PDB entry 2I3Q | X-ray diffraction, 2.30 A resolution | chains A and B of the 4 polymer chains in the assembly

Chain A:
Molecule: DNA endonuclease I-CreI
From: Chlamydomonas reinhardtii
Notes: EC 3.1.-.-
UniProt: P05725 (DNE1_CHLRE); residue numbers follow UniProt; this construct covers 1-153
Sequence (153 residues; row label = number of the first residue in the row):
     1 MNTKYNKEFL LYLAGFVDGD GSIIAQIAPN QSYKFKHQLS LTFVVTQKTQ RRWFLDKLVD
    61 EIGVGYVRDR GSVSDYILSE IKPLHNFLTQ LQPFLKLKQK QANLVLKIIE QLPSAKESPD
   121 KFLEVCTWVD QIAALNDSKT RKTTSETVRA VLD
Not modelled in the structure: 1
Sequence notes: engineered mutation Ala28 (Lys in P05725), Thr42 (Ala in P05725), Val44 (Gln in P05725), Glu110 (Trp in P05725), Gln111 (Arg in P05725)
Swiss-Prot annotation at these positions:
  - region (Interaction with DNA): Gln26, Ile27, Pro29 to Gln38, Arg68 to Arg70, Ser138 to Thr143
  - binding site (Mg(2+)): Gly19, Asp20
  - mutagenesis: Asp20 (D20A/L/N: Loss of catalytic activity. Reduced affinity for DNA), Gln26 (Q26A/C: Alters the specificity of the endonuclease), Tyr33 (Y33C/H/R: Alters the specificity of the endonuclease), Gln47 (Q47A/E/M: Loss of catalytic activity; Q47N: Strongly reduced affinity for DNA. No effect on catalytic activity), Arg68 (R68A: Loss of activity), Lys98 (K98A: Strongly reduced affinity for DNA. Increased catalytic activity; K98R: Strongly reduced affinity for DNA. No effect on catalytic activity), Ser138 (S138A: Reduced affinity for DNA. No effect on catalytic activity. Reduced cleavage; when associated with M-139), Lys139 (K139M: Reduced affinity for DNA. No effect on catalytic activity. Reduced cleavage; when associated with A-138), Lys142 (K142G: Reduced affinity for DNA. No effect on catalytic activity. Reduced cleavage; when associated with G-143), Thr143 (T143G: Reduced affinity for DNA. No effect on catalytic activity. Reduced cleavage; when associated with G-142)
Metal / ion sites: Ca2+ site 1: Gly19 (shared with Asp320(B) of chain B; 1 residue of chain C; 1 residue of chain D); Ca2+ site 2: Asp20 (shared with Gly319(B) of chain B; 1 residue of chain C; 1 residue of chain D)
From the paper describing this entry:
  - contacts within the chain: Ile24-Val44 (hydrophobic contact), Thr42-Val44 (hydrophobic contact)
  - mutagenesis - Q44V (2.7-fold): increased catalytic activity on A:T +/-4 site
  - mutagenesis - N30A, N30G, Q38A, Q38G, Q44V, R68K: decreased catalytic activity on wild-type target site
  - mutagenesis - Y33R/Q44V (>1440-fold): increased catalytic activity on A:T +/-4 and G:C +/-10
  - mutagenesis - R68A: abolished catalytic activity on wild-type target site (citing earlier work)
  - mutagenesis - N30A/Q38R: increased catalytic activity on G:C +/-9 site
  - mutagenesis - Q38R: unchanged catalytic activity on G:C +/-9 site
  - mutagenesis - N30R/S32G/Q38Y: increased catalytic activity on C:G +/-9 site
  - mutagenesis - N30G/S32Q/Q38K, N30S/Q38R: increased catalytic activity on G:C +/-9 target site
  - mutagenesis - Q26C/T42E/Y66R (2.9-fold): increased catalytic activity

Chain B:
Molecule: DNA endonuclease I-CreI
From: Chlamydomonas reinhardtii
Notes: EC 3.1.-.-
UniProt: P05725 (DNE1_CHLRE); residues 301-453 here correspond to UniProt positions 1-153 (UniProt number = residue number - 300)
Sequence (153 residues; row label = number of the first residue in the row):
   301 MNTKYNKEFL LYLAGFVDGD GSIIAQIAPN QSYKFKHQLS LTFVVTQKTQ RRWFLDKLVD
   361 EIGVGYVRDR GSVSDYILSE IKPLHNFLTQ LQPFLKLKQK QANLVLKIIE QLPSAKESPD
   421 KFLEVCTWVD QIAALNDSKT RKTTSETVRA VLD
Not modelled in the structure: 301
Sequence notes: engineered mutation Ala328 (Lys28 in P05725), Thr342 (Ala42 in P05725), Val344 (Gln44 in P05725), Glu410 (Trp110 in P05725), Gln411 (Arg111 in P05725)
Swiss-Prot annotation at these positions:
  - region (Interaction with DNA): Gln326, Ile327, Pro329 to Gln338, Arg368 to Arg370, Ser438 to Thr443
  - binding site (Mg(2+)): Gly319, Asp320
Metal / ion sites: Ca2+ site 1: Gly319 (shared with Asp20(A) of chain A; 1 residue of chain C; 1 residue of chain D); Ca2+ site 2: Asp320 (shared with Gly19(A) of chain A; 1 residue of chain C; 1 residue of chain D)

How chain A and chain B interact:
Pairs across the interface - 45 pairs, chain A then chain B:
  Lys7(A) - Glu308(B)  salt bridge
  Leu11(A) - Glu308(B)
  Leu11(A) - Leu311(B)  hydrophobic
  Leu11(A) - Tyr312(B)
  Tyr12(A) - Leu311(B)
  Tyr12(A) - Ala314(B)
  Tyr12(A) - Gly315(B)
  Tyr12(A) - Asp318(B)  hydrogen bond
  Tyr12(A) - Phe394(B)
  Tyr12(A) - Lys396(B)
  Ala14(A) - Tyr312(B)
  Gly15(A) - Tyr312(B)
  Gly15(A) - Gly315(B)
  Gly15(A) - Phe316(B)  hydrogen bond (backbone-backbone)
  Phe16(A) - Gly315(B)  hydrogen bond (backbone-backbone)
  Phe16(A) - Phe316(B)
  Phe16(A) - Asp318(B)
  Phe16(A) - Gly319(B)
  Phe16(A) - Leu397(B)  hydrophobic
  Asp18(A) - Tyr312(B)  hydrogen bond
  Asp18(A) - Phe316(B)
  Gly19(A) - Asp320(B)
  Asp20(A) - Gly319(B)
  Asp20(A) - Asp320(B)
  Gln47(A) - Leu397(B)
  Lys48(A) - Asp437(B)  salt bridge
  Gln50(A) - Asp437(B)
  Arg51(A) - Asp437(B)  salt bridge
  Trp53(A) - Lys396(B)
  Trp53(A) - Leu397(B)  hydrophobic
  Phe54(A) - Lys396(B)
  Phe54(A) - Leu397(B)  hydrophobic
  Lys57(A) - Lys396(B)
  Phe94(A) - Tyr312(B)
  Lys96(A) - Tyr312(B)
  Lys96(A) - Phe354(B)
  Lys96(A) - Lys357(B)
  Leu97(A) - Phe316(B)  hydrophobic
  Leu97(A) - Gln347(B)
  Leu97(A) - Arg351(B)
  Leu97(A) - Trp353(B)  hydrophobic
  Leu97(A) - Phe354(B)  hydrophobic
  Asp137(A) - Lys348(B)  salt bridge
  Asp137(A) - Gln350(B)
  Asp137(A) - Arg351(B)  salt bridge
Interface residues without a listed pair, chain A (21 interface residues in all): Glu8
Interface residues without a listed pair, chain B (22 interface residues in all): Lys307, Glu361

Summary:
21 residues of chain A and 22 residues of chain B are in contact, with 4 hydrogen bonds and 5 salt bridges.
Among the polar pairs are Lys7(A)-Glu308(B), Lys48(A)-Asp437(B) and Arg51(A)-Asp437(B). The paper reports that
N30A, N30G and Q38A of chain A, among others, reduce catalytic activity on wild-type target site; contacts
within the chain involving Ile24(A), Val44(A) and Thr42(A); 14 substitutions were tested in all.
Chain A and chain B are both DNA endonuclease I-CreI (Chlamydomonas reinhardtii); the structure, Q44V mutant
of Homing Endonuclease I-CreI, was determined by X-ray diffraction, deposited together with 2I3P.
